PDB entry 3HYE | X-ray diffraction, 2.50 A resolution | chains O and U of the 28 polymer chains in the assembly

Chain O:
Name: Proteasome component Y7
Organism: Saccharomyces cerevisiae
Notes: EC 3.4.25.1
Reference sequence: P23639 (PSA2_YEAST); the construct lacks a stretch of the UniProt sequence and is renumbered around it, so the offset changes along the chain: 4-102 = UniProt 1-99; 103-147 = UniProt 101-145; 148-200 = UniProt 147-199; 202-209 = UniProt 200-207; 2 more segments
Chain sequence (250 residues; numbered 4 to 236 plus 18 insertion-coded residues; 1 number in that range is skipped by the numbering (no residue carries it; nothing is unmodelled there); the number before each row is that of its first residue; a row labelled like 21A-21B holds insertion residues (21A, then the next letters in order)):
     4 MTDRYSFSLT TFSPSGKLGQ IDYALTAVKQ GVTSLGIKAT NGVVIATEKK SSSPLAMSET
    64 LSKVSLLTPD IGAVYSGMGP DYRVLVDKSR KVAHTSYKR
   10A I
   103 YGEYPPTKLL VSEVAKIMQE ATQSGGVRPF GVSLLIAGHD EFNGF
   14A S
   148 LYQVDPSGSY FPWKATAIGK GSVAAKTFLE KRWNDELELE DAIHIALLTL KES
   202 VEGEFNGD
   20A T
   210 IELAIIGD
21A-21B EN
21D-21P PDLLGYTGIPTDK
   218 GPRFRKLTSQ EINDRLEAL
UniProt features mapped onto this chain:
  - cross-link: Lys110 (Glycyl lysine isopeptide (Lys-Gly) (interchain with G-Cter in ubiquitin))

Chain U:
Name: Proteasome component C7-alpha
Organism: Saccharomyces cerevisiae
Notes: EC 3.4.25.1
Reference sequence: P21243 (PSA6_YEAST); the construct lacks a stretch of the UniProt sequence and is renumbered around it, so the offset changes along the chain: 6-34 = UniProt 10-38; 35-143 = UniProt 40-148; 144-179 = UniProt 150-185; 186-218 = UniProt 199-231; 1 more segments
Chain sequence (243 residues; each row starts with the number of its first residue; note: 6 numbers in that range are skipped by the numbering (no residue carries them; nothing is unmodelled there); a row labelled like 17A-17E holds insertion residues (17A, then the next letters in order)):
     6 AGYDRHITIF SPEGRLYQVE YAFKATNQT
   34A N
    35 INSLAVRGKD CTVVISQKKV PDKLLDPTTV SYIFCISRTI GMVVNGPIPD ARNAALRAKA
    95 EAAEFRYKYG YDMPCDVLAK RMANLSQIYT QRAYMRPLGV ILTFVSVDE
   14A E
   144 LGPSIYKTDP AGYYVGYKAT ATGPKQQEIT TNLENH
17A-17E FKKSK
18A-18D IDHI
   184 N
18G-18H EE
   18M S
   186 WEKVVEFAIT HMIDALGTEF SKNDLEVGVA TKD
   220 KFFTLSAENI EERLVAIAEQ D

Interface between chain O and chain U:
Contacting residue pairs (67):
  Asp6(O) with Arg126(U), salt bridge; Tyr128(U)
  Tyr8(O) with Ile12(U); Ala127(U); Tyr128(U), hydrophobic
  Leu12(O) with Ile14(U), hydrophobic; Ala127(U), hydrophobic
  Gln23(O) with Ile14(U); Phe15(U), hydrogen bond (side chain-backbone)
  Tyr26(O) with Phe15(U), hydrophobic; Ser16(U); Pro17(U), hydrophobic; Gly19(U)
  Ala27(O) with Phe15(U), hydrophobic
  Thr29(O) with Glu18(U)
  Ala30(O) with Gly19(U)
  Ser55(O) with Tyr156(U)
  Pro57(O) with Lys161(U), hydrogen bond (backbone-side chain); Glu177(U)
  Leu58(O) with Phe17A(U), hydrophobic; Tyr160(U); Lys161(U), hydrogen bond (backbone-backbone); Ala162(U); Thr173(U); Glu177(U)
  Ala59(O) with Gly159(U); Tyr160(U), hydrophobic
  Met60(O) with Arg41(U); Tyr149(U); Val158(U); Gly159(U), hydrogen bond (backbone-backbone); Tyr160(U); Lys161(U)
  Thr63(O) with Tyr149(U); Val158(U); Gly159(U), hydrogen bond (side chain-backbone)
  Leu64(O) with Tyr156(U); Val158(U), hydrophobic
  Met81(O) with Phe15(U), hydrophobic; Leu21(U), hydrophobic
  Pro83(O) with Gln121(U); Ala154(U); Gly155(U); Tyr156(U)
  Asp84(O) with Gln121(U)
  Arg86(O) with Ala117(U), hydrogen bond (side chain-backbone); Asn118(U); Gly155(U), hydrogen bond (side chain-backbone); Tyr157(U)
  Val87(O) with Asn118(U); Gln121(U)
  Asp90(O) with Lys114(U), salt bridge; Asn118(U)
  Gly127(O) with Arg126(U)
  Gly128(O) with Gln125(U); Arg126(U); Ala127(U), hydrogen bond (backbone-backbone)
  Val129(O) with Gln125(U); Arg126(U)
  Arg130(O) with Thr13(U); Phe15(U); Leu21(U); Thr124(U), hydrogen bond (side chain-backbone); Gln125(U), hydrogen bond (backbone-backbone)
  Pro131(O) with Phe15(U)
  Phe132(O) with Gln125(U)
  Gly133(O) with Phe15(U)
Also at the interface, not in a pair above, chain O (33 interface residues in all): Met4, Thr5, Gln33, Ser56, Ala123
Also at the interface, not in a pair above, chain U (34 interface residues in all): Thr163, Leu176

Summary:
33 residues of chain O and 34 residues of chain U are in contact, with 10 hydrogen bonds and 2 salt bridges.
Polar pairs include Asp6(O)-Arg126(U), Asp90(O)-Lys114(U) and Gln23(O)-Phe15(U).
Here chain O is Proteasome component Y7 and chain U is Proteasome component C7-alpha, both from Saccharomyces
cerevisiae. Entry 3HYE (Crystal structure of 20S proteasome in complex with hydroxylated salinosporamide) was
determined by X-ray diffraction together with 3GPT and 3GPW from the same study.
